7M9C - chains A and O of the 16 polymer chains in the assembly; structure by electron microscopy, 4.20 A resolution (low resolution: residue-level contacts below are approximate; hydrogen-bond / salt-bridge calls are withheld).

== Chain A (and O) ==
Name: TnsC
Organism: Scytonema hofmannii
Notes: chain O of this document is another copy of the same molecule, construct and numbering; everything in this record applies to it too
Sequence (276 residues; row label = number of the first residue in the row):
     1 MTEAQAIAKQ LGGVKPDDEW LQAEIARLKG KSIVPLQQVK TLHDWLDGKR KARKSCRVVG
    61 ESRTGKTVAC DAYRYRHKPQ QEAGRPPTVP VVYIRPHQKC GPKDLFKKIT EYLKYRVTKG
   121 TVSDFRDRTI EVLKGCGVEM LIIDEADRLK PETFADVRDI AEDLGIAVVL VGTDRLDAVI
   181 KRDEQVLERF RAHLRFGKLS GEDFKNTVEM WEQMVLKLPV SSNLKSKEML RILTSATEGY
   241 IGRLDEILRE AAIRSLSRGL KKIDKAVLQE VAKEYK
Not modelled in the structure: 1-18, 276
What the authors report for this chain:
  - catalytic residues: E145

== Interface between chain A and chain O ==
Contacting residue pairs (27; chain A residue first):
  K29(A) - K51(O)
  K29(A) - A52(O)
  S62(A) - E188(O)
  R63(A) - E188(O)
  R63(A) - R189(O)
  R95(A) - D163(O)
  H97(A) - R126(O)
  Q98(A) - A155(O)
  Q98(A) - D156(O)
  Q98(A) - D159(O)
  K99(A) - E152(O)
  D104(A) - S123(O)
  R148(A) - A155(O)
  R148(A) - R158(O)
  R148(A) - D159(O)
  R148(A) - Q185(O)
  R175(A) - Q185(O)
  E238(A) - R191(O)
  R243(A) - E188(O)
  R243(A) - R191(O)
  E246(A) - K54(O)
  E274(A) - K49(O)
  E274(A) - A192(O)
  E274(A) - H193(O)
  Y275(A) - K54(O)
  Y275(A) - R191(O)
  Y275(A) - A192(O)
Also at the interface, not in a pair above, chain A (16 interface residues in all): E145
Also at the interface, not in a pair above, chain O (21 interface residues in all): V157, E162, D183

== In short ==
16 residues of chain A face 21 of chain O across their interface. From the paper: the catalytic residue
E145(A).
Both chains are TnsC (Scytonema hofmannii). Entry 7M9C (ADP-AlF3 bound TnsC structure in open form) was
determined by electron microscopy, deposited together with 7M99, 7M9A, 7M9B and 7N6I.
